6Y5H - chains A and E of the 6 polymer chains in the assembly; structure by electron microscopy, 3.00 A resolution.

Chain A (and E):
Protein: X-31 Influenza Haemagglutinin HA1
Organism: unidentified influenza virus
Notes: chain E of this document is another copy of the same molecule, construct and numbering; everything in this record applies to it too
UniProt: P03437 (HEMA_I68A0); residues 8-325 here correspond to UniProt positions 24-341 (UniProt number = residue number + 16)
Chain sequence (318 residues; row label = number of the first residue in the row):
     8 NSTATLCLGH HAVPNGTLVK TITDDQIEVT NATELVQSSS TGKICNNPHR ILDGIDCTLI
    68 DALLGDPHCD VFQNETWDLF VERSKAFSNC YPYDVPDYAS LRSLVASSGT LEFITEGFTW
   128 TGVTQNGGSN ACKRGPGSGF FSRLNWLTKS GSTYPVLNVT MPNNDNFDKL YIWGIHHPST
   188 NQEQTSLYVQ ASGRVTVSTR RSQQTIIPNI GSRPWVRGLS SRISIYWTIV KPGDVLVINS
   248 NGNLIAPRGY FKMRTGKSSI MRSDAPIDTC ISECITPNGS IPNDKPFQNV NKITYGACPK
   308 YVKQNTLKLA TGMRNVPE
Disulfide bonds: Cys-52/Cys-277, Cys-64/Cys-76, Cys-97/Cys-139, Cys-281/Cys-305
Covalent attachments: N-acetylglucosamine (NAG) linked to Asn-38, Asn-81, Asn-285; glycan linked to Asn-165
From the paper describing this entry:
  - mutagenesis - T30S: decreased stability (citing earlier work)

Interface between chain A and chain E:
Pairs across the interface - 16 pairs, chain A then chain E:
  Asn-165(A) with Ser-219(E)
  Arg-201(A) with Ile-217(E), hydrogen bond (side chain-backbone); Gly-218(E)
  Ser-205(A) with Arg-220(E); Pro-221(E)
  Thr-206(A) with Pro-221(E)
  Arg-207(A) with Pro-221(E); Trp-222(E); Val-223(E)
  Arg-208(A) with Asp-101(E)
  Gln-210(A) with His-184(E); Arg-220(E), hydrogen bond; Arg-229(E)
  Thr-212(A) with Asn-216(E)
  Val-244(A) with Pro-221(E), hydrophobic
  Asn-246(A) with Ser-219(E)
Interface residues without a listed pair, chain A (12 interface residues in all): Thr-203, Val-242
Interface residues without a listed pair, chain E (12 interface residues in all): Ser-231

Summary:
The chain A/chain E interface involves 12 residues from each chain, with 2 hydrogen bonds. Polar contacts
include Arg-201(A)/Ile-217(E) and Gln-210(A)/Arg-220(E). N-acetylglucosamine is covalently linked to
Asn-38(A), Asn-81(A) and Asn-285(A). From the paper: T30S of chain A reduces stability.
Both chains are X-31 Influenza Haemagglutinin HA1 (unidentified influenza virus). Entry 6Y5H (Ectodomain of
X-31 Haemagglutinin at pH 5 (State I)) was determined by electron microscopy (same publication as 6Y5G, 6Y5I,
6Y5J, 6Y5K and 6Y5L).
